PDB entry 7JGR | electron microscopy, 3.90 A resolution | chains A and G of the 9 polymer chains in the assembly

Chain A:
Molecule: Origin recognition complex subunit 1
Organism: Drosophila melanogaster
UniProt: O16810 (ORC1_DROME); residues 440-924 here = UniProt positions 440-924
Sequence (488 residues; row label = number of the first residue in the row):
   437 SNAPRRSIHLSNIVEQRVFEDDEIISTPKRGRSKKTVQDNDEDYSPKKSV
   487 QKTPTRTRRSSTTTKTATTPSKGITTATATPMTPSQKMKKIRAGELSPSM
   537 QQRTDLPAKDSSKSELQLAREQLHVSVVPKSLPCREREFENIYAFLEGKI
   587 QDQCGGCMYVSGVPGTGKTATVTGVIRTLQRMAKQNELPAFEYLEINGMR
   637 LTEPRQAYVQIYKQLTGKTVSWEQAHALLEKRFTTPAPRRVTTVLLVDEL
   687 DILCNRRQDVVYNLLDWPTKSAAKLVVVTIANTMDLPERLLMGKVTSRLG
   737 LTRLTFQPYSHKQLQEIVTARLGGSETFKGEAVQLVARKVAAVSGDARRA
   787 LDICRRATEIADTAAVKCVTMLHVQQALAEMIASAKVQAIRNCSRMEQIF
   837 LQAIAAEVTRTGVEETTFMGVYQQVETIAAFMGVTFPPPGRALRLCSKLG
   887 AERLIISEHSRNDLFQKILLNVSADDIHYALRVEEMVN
Not modelled in the structure: 437-518, 920-924
Differences from the reference sequence: expression tag (437-439)
Metal / ion sites: Mg2+: T605 (together with ATP)
Ligand contacts:
  - ATP (adenosine-5'-triphosphate), molecule 1: V561, V563, V564, P565, L568, P569, R571, V599, P600, G601, T602, G603, K604, T605, A606, E685, N718, Y745, I753, R757, A783, R784, L787
  - ATP, molecule 2: Y698, K730, R734
UniProt features mapped onto this chain:
  - binding site (ATP): V564, G598 to A606, E685, N718, R784
  - binding site (Mg(2+)): D684, E685
  - modified residue: S533 (Phosphoserine)
From the paper describing this entry:
  - mutagenesis - S657A/Q660A: unchanged binding to DNA
  - catalytic residues: D684
  - mutagenesis - D684A: abolished catalytic activity on ATP

Chain G:
Molecule: Cell division control protein
Organism: Drosophila melanogaster
UniProt: Q9VSM9 (Q9VSM9_DROME); residues 242-662 here = UniProt positions 242-662
Sequence (424 residues; row label = number of the first residue in the row):
   239 SNANNLPSPSRNKYQNARRVLNSAETQNLPGRESQLQELREFFSNHLESQ
   289 TSGSLYVSGQPGTGKTACLSLLLRDPDFSKRLQRVYINCTSIASVGAVYK
   339 KLCTELQLKVSGRTERDHLEAIQRHLKTAKRMLLLVLDEIDQLCTSRQEV
   389 LYTIFEWPALPGSRILLVGIANSLDLTDRALMRLNARCELKPRLMHFPPY
   439 SKQQIVEIFKSRLAEAEVLDVFPPVTLQLLAAKVSAISGDVRRALDIGRR
   489 VVEIAEQQKRDGEKEFNMKALQLEGKDAVEAKEKQDTLKPVQVTQVAAVL
   539 NKVYGASQNLEEDIEASFPLQQKLMLCTLVLMLRNERNKDISMGRLHEVY
   589 RRVCAKRNILALDQAEFTGTVDLVETRGILRIMRKKEPRLHKVLLQWDEE
   639 EVHAALSDKQLIASILSDTACLSK
Not modelled in the structure: 239-248, 499-525, 543-555, 661-662
Differences from the reference sequence: expression tag (239-241)
Metal / ion sites: Mg2+: T304 (together with ATP)
Ligand contacts: ATP (adenosine-5'-triphosphate): S261, A262, E263, T264, N266, L267, P268, G269, R270, Q298, P299, G300, T301, G302, K303, T304, A305, E377, N410, Y438, I446, R450, V479, R480

Interface between chain A and chain G:
Contacting residue pairs (58; chain A residue first):
  A580(A) - Q495(G)
  G584(A) - R256(G)
  K585(A) - R487(G)
  D588(A) - R256(G)  salt bridge
  V599(A) - T614(G)
  R641(A) - A331(G)
  W658(A) - A331(G)  hydrophobic
  E659(A) - A331(G)
  H662(A) - S329(G)  hydrogen bond (side chain-backbone)
  E666(A) - S329(G)
  R693(A) - C327(G)
  R693(A) - T328(G)
  R693(A) - I330(G)
  R693(A) - Q380(G)  hydrogen bond
  D695(A) - T328(G)
  Y698(A) - T328(G)
  Y698(A) - E377(G)
  T705(A) - A262(G)
  T705(A) - E263(G)
  S707(A) - E263(G)  hydrogen bond
  T719(A) - T614(G)
  M720(A) - T614(G)  hydrogen bond (backbone-backbone)
  D721(A) - T614(G)
  R725(A) - Q634(G)  hydrogen bond
  K730(A) - P299(G)
  K730(A) - E377(G)
  K730(A) - N410(G)
  T732(A) - R481(G)
  S733(A) - R480(G)  hydrogen bond
  R734(A) - R480(G)
  G736(A) - D484(G)
  L737(A) - R481(G)
  L737(A) - D484(G)  hydrogen bond (backbone-side chain)
  L737(A) - I485(G)  hydrophobic
  L737(A) - R488(G)  hydrogen bond (backbone-side chain)
  L737(A) - V541(G)  hydrophobic
  L737(A) - Y542(G)
  T738(A) - D484(G)
  T738(A) - R488(G)
  R739(A) - R488(G)  hydrogen bond (backbone-side chain)
  Q743(A) - R615(G)  hydrogen bond
  P744(A) - R615(G)
  A777(A) - P557(G)
  A778(A) - P557(G)
  A778(A) - L558(G)  hydrogen bond (backbone-backbone)
  A778(A) - Q559(G)  hydrogen bond (backbone-backbone)
  V779(A) - P557(G)
  V779(A) - Q560(G)
  S780(A) - P557(G)
  S780(A) - L611(G)
  R785(A) - E604(G)  salt bridge
  S820(A) - D601(G)
  R889(A) - E625(G)  salt bridge
  I892(A) - E625(G)
  L906(A) - R627(G)  hydrogen bond (backbone-side chain)
  N907(A) - R627(G)  hydrogen bond (backbone-side chain)
  D911(A) - R589(G)  salt bridge
  D912(A) - R589(G)  salt bridge
Interface residues without a listed pair, chain A (57 interface residues in all): E576, N577, F581, P600, N699, D702, K706, N718, E724, G729, M817, I818, A819, A821, K822, S909
Interface residues without a listed pair, chain G (48 interface residues in all): Q253, R257, S261, N326, S332, V333, D379, D478, E491, E586, L600, T608, G616, R619

In short:
The interface between chain A and chain G involves 57 residues on one side and 48 on the other; the contacts
include 14 hydrogen bonds and 5 salt bridges. Among the polar pairs are D588(A)-R256(G), R785(A)-E604(G) and
R889(A)-E625(G). The paper reports the catalytic residue D684(A); D684A of chain A abolishes catalytic
activity on ATP.
Chain A is Origin recognition complex subunit 1 and chain G is Cell division control protein, both from
Drosophila melanogaster; the structure, Structure of Drosophila ORC bound to DNA (84 bp) and Cdc6, was
determined by electron microscopy together with 7JGS, 7JK2, 7JK3, 7JK4, 7JK5 and 7JK6 from the same study.
